1C8M - chains 2 and 3 of the 4 polymer chains in the assembly; structure by X-ray diffraction, 2.80 A resolution.

[Chain 2]
Name: Human rhinovirus 16 coat protein
Source organism: Human rhinovirus 16
Reference sequence: Q82122 (POLG_HRV16); residues 10-261 here correspond to UniProt positions 78-329 (UniProt number = residue number + 68)
Amino-acid sequence (252 residues; numbered 10 to 261; the number before each row is that of its first residue):
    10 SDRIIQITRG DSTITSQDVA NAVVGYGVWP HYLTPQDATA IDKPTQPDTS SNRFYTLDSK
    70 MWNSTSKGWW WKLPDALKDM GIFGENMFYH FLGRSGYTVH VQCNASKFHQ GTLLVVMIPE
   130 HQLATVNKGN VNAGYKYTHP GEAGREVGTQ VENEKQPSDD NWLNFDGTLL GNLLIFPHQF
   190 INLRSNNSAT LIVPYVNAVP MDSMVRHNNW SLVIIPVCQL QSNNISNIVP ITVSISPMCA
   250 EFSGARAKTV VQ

[Chain 3]
Name: Human rhinovirus 16 coat protein
Source organism: Human rhinovirus 16
Reference sequence: Q82122 (POLG_HRV16); residues 1-238 here correspond to UniProt positions 330-567 (UniProt number = residue number + 329)
Amino-acid sequence (238 residues; row label = number of the first residue in the row):
     1 GLPVYVTPGS GQFMTTDDMQ SPCALPWYHP TKEIFIPGEV KNLIEMCQVD TLIPINSTQS
    61 NIGNVSMYTV TLSPQTKLAE EIFAIKVDIA SHPLATTLIG EIASYFTHWT GSLRFSFMFC
   121 GTANTTLKVL LAYTPPGIGK PRSRKEAMLG THVVWDVGLQ STVSLVVPWI SASQYRFTTP
   181 DTYSSAGYIT CWYQTNFVVP PNTPNTAEML CFVSGCKDFC LRMARDTDLH KQTGPITQ

[How chain 2 and chain 3 interact]
Pairs across the interface (73; chain 2 residue first):
  Y35(2) - G38(3)
  V37(2) - F35(3)  hydrophobic
  V37(2) - P37(3)  hydrophobic
  Q45(2) - K32(3)  hydrogen bond (backbone-side chain)
  D46(2) - I34(3)
  D46(2) - F35(3)  hydrogen bond (side chain-backbone)
  A47(2) - K32(3)  hydrogen bond (backbone-side chain)
  K116(2) - T122(3)
  K116(2) - A123(3)
  K116(2) - N124(3)
  F117(2) - T122(3)
  F117(2) - N124(3)
  F117(2) - T203(3)
  F117(2) - P204(3)
  H118(2) - T122(3)
  Q119(2) - C120(3)
  Q119(2) - G121(3)
  Q119(2) - T122(3)  hydrogen bond (side chain-backbone)
  Q119(2) - P204(3)
  Q119(2) - T206(3)  hydrogen bond (side chain-backbone)
  Q119(2) - A207(3)
  T121(2) - M118(3)
  T121(2) - C120(3)  hydrogen bond
  N139(2) - Q238(3)  hydrogen bond (side chain-backbone)
  N170(2) - V65(3)
  W171(2) - G63(3)
  W171(2) - M67(3)  hydrophobic
  L178(2) - Y68(3)
  L178(2) - T96(3)
  L179(2) - V65(3)  hydrophobic
  G180(2) - T51(3)
  G180(2) - L52(3)  hydrogen bond (backbone-backbone)
  G180(2) - Y68(3)  hydrogen bond (backbone-side chain)
  N181(2) - T51(3)
  N181(2) - T96(3)  hydrogen bond (side chain-backbone)
  N181(2) - T97(3)
  N181(2) - L98(3)  hydrogen bond (side chain-backbone)
  L183(2) - V49(3)
  L183(2) - D50(3)
  L183(2) - F212(3)  hydrophobic
  I184(2) - V49(3)  hydrophobic
  I184(2) - L98(3)  hydrophobic
  F189(2) - L210(3)  hydrophobic
  F189(2) - F212(3)  hydrophobic
  N191(2) - M118(3)
  N191(2) - F119(3)  hydrogen bond (side chain-backbone)
  N191(2) - C120(3)
  N191(2) - S161(3)
  R193(2) - F119(3)
  R193(2) - G121(3)  hydrogen bond (side chain-backbone)
  R193(2) - T122(3)  hydrogen bond (side chain-backbone)
  R193(2) - A123(3)
  R193(2) - T125(3)  hydrogen bond (side chain-backbone)
  R193(2) - V157(3)
  R193(2) - G158(3)  hydrogen bond (side chain-backbone)
  S194(2) - S161(3)
  P203(2) - P37(3)  hydrophobic
  Y204(2) - P37(3)
  V205(2) - P37(3)  hydrophobic
  N206(2) - I36(3)
  A207(2) - I34(3)
  V208(2) - I34(3)
  P209(2) - I34(3)
  P225(2) - V65(3)
  V226(2) - T69(3)
  C227(2) - T69(3)
  C227(2) - C120(3)  hydrophobic
  C227(2) - E208(3)
  Q230(2) - P204(3)
  S231(2) - P204(3)
  N232(2) - N202(3)
  N232(2) - T203(3)
  N232(2) - P204(3)
Other interface residues (no listed pair), chain 2 (39 interface residues in all): H40, G120, I224
Other interface residues (no listed pair), chain 3 (43 interface residues in all): E33, M46, N64, P200, P201

[Summary]
39 residues of chain 2 and 43 residues of chain 3 are in contact; the contacts include 16 hydrogen bonds.
Among the polar pairs are Q45(2)-K32(3), D46(2)-F35(3) and A47(2)-K32(3).
Chain 2 is Human rhinovirus 16 coat protein and chain 3 is Human rhinovirus 16 coat protein, both from Human
rhinovirus 16; the structure, Refined crystal structure of human rhinovirus 16 complexed with VP63843
(pleconaril), an anti-picornaviral drug currently in ..., was determined by X-ray diffraction.
